Entry 3BIP (X-ray diffraction, 1.94 A resolution); this record covers chain A.

# Chain A
Name: FACT complex subunit SPT16
Organism: Saccharomyces cerevisiae
UniProtKB: P32558 (SPT16_YEAST); numbering as in UniProt (aligned over 1-465)
Amino-acid sequence (467 residues; row label = number of the first residue in the row; numbers below 1 keep their minus sign (Gly-1 is residue -1)):
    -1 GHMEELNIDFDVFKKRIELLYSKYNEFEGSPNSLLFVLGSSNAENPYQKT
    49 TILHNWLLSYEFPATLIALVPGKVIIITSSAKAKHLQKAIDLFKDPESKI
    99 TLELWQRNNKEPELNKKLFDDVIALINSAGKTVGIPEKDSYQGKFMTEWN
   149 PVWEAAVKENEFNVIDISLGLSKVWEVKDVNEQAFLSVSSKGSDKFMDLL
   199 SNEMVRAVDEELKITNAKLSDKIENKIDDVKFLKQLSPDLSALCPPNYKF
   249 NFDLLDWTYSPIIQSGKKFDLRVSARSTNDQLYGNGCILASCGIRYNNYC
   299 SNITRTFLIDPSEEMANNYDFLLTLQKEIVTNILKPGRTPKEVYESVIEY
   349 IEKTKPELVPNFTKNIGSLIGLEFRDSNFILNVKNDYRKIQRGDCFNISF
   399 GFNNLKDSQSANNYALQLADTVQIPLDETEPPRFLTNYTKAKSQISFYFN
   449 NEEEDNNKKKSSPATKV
Disordered / not traced: -1 to 3, 448-465
Differences from the reference sequence: expression tag (-1 to 0)
What the authors report for this chain:
  - mutagenesis - Y257D/S258D, I260D/Q262R: abolished growth in response to pob3-Q308K
  - mutagenesis - I260D, Q262R: decreased growth in response to pob3-Q308K
  - mutagenesis - L269D, V271D, S289D, G399V, Q415R: decreased growth
  - mutagenesis - G399V: decreased stability in response to pob3-Q308K
  - mutagenesis - T434I (about 20% of the WT): decreased expression

# In short
From the paper: L269D, V271D and S289D, among others, reduce growth; Y257D/S258D and I260D/Q262R abolish
growth in response to pob3-Q308K; 10 substitutions were tested in all.
Chain A is FACT complex subunit SPT16 (Saccharomyces cerevisiae); the structure, Crystal structure of yeast
Spt16 N-terminal Domain, was determined by X-ray diffraction (same publication as 3BIQ and 3BIT).
